PDB entry 6T9I | electron microscopy, 3.90 A resolution | chains B and T of the 12 polymer chains in the assembly

== Chain B ==
Molecule: Transcription factor SPT20
From: Saccharomyces cerevisiae (strain ATCC 204508 / S288c)
UniProtKB: P50875 (SPT20_YEAST); residues 1-604 here = UniProt positions 1-604
Amino-acid sequence (604 residues; numbered 1 to 604; the number before each row is that of its first residue):
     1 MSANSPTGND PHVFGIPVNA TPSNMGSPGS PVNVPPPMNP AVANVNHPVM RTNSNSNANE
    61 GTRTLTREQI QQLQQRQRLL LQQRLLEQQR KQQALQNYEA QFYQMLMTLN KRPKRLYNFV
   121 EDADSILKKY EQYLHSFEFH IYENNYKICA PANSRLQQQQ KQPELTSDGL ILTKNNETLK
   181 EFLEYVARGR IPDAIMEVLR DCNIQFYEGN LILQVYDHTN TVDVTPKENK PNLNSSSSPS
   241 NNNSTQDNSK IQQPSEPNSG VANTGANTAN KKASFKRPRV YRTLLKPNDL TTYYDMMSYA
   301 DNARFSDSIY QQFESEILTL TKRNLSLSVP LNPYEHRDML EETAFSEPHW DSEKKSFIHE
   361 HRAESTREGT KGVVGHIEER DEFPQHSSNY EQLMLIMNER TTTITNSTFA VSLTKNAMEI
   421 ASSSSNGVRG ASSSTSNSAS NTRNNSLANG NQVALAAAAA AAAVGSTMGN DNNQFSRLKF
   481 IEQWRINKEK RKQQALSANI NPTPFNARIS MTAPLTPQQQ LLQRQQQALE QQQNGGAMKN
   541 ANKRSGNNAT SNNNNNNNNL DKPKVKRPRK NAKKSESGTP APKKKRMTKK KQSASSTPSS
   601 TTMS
Disordered / not traced: 1-111, 153-168, 225-276, 361-388, 417-473, 489-604
Swiss-Prot annotation at these positions:
  - modified residue: Ser446 (Phosphoserine), Thr516 (Phosphothreonine)

== Chain T ==
Molecule: Transcription-associated protein 1
From: Saccharomyces cerevisiae (strain ATCC 204508 / S288c)
UniProtKB: P38811 (TRA1_YEAST); numbering as in UniProt (aligned over 1-3744)
Amino-acid sequence (3744 residues; row label = number of the first residue in the row):
     1 MSLTEQIEQF ASRFRDDDAT LQSRYSTLSE LYDIMELLNS PEDYHFFLQA VIPLLLNQLK
    61 EVPISYDAHS PEQKLRNSML DIFNRCLMNQ TFQPYAMEVL EFLLSVLPKE NEENGILCMK
   121 VLTTLFKSFK SILQDKLDSF IRIIIQIYKN TPNLINQTFY EAGKAEQGDL DSPKEPQADE
   181 LLDEFSKNDE EKDFPSKQSS TEPRFENSTS SNGLRSSMFS FKILSECPIT MVTLYSSYKQ
   241 LTSTSLPEFT PLIMNLLNIQ IKQQQEAREQ AESRGEHFTS ISTEIINRPA YCDFILAQIK
   301 ATSFLAYVFI RGYAPEFLQD YVNFVPDLII RLLQDCPSEL SSARKELLHA TRHILSTNYK
   361 KLFLPKLDYL FDERILIGNG FTMHETLRPL AYSTVADFIH NIRSELQLSE IEKTIKIYTG
   421 YLLDESLALT VQIMSAKLLL NLVERILKLG KENPQEAPRA KKLLMIIIDS YMNRFKTLNR
   481 QYDTIMKYYG RYETHKKEKA EKLKNSIQDN DKESEEFMRK VLEPSDDDHL MPQPKKEDIN
   541 DSPDVEMTES DKVVKNDVEM FDIKNYAPIL LLPTPTNDPI KDAFYLYRTL MSFLKTIIHD
   601 LKVFNPPPNE YTVANPKLWA SVSRVFSYEE VIVFKDLFHE CIIGLKFFKD HNEKLSPETT
   661 KKHFDISMPS LPVSATKDAR ELMDYLAFMF MQMDNATFNE IIEQELPFVY ERMLEDSGLL
   721 HVAQSFLTSE ITSPNFAGIL LRFLKGKLKD LGNVDFNTSN VLIRLFKLSF MSVNLFPNIN
   781 EVVLLPHLND LILNSLKYST TAEEPLVYFY LIRTLFRSIG GGRFENLYRS IKPILQVLLQ
   841 SLNQMILTAR LPHERELYVE LCITVPVRLS VLAPYLPFLM KPLVFALQQY PDLVSQGLRT
   901 LELCIDNLTA EYFDPIIEPV IDDVSKALFN LLQPQPFNHA ISHNVVRILG KLGGRNRQFL
   961 KPPTDLTEKT ELDIDAIADF KINGMPEDVP LSVTPGIQSA LNILQSYKSD IHYRKSAYKY
  1021 LTCVLLLMTK SSAEFPTNYT ELLKTAVNSI KLERIGIEKN FDLEPTVNKR DYSNQENLFL
  1081 RLLESVFYAT SIKELKDDAM DLLNNLLDHF CLLQVNTTLL NKRNYNGTFN IDLKNPNFML
  1141 DSSLILDAIP FALSYYIPEV REVGVLAYKR IYEKSCLIYG EELALSHSFI PELAKQFIHL
  1201 CYDETYYNKR GGVLGIKVLI DNVKSSSVFL KKYQYNLANG LLFVLKDTQS EAPSAITDSA
  1261 EKLLIDLLSI TFADVKEEDL GNKVLENTLT DIVCELSNAN PKVRNACQKS LHTISNLTGI
  1321 PIVKLMDHSK QFLLSPIFAK PLRALPFTMQ IGNVDAITFC LSLPNTFLTF NEELFRLLQE
  1381 SIVLADAEDE SLSTNIQKTT EYSTSEQLVQ LRIACIKLLA IALKNEEFAT AQQGNIRIRI
  1441 LAVFFKTMLK TSPEIINTTY EALKGSLAEN SKLPKELLQN GLKPLLMNLS DHQKLTVPGL
  1501 DALSKLLELL IAYFKVEIGR KLLDHLTAWC RVEVLDTLFG QDLAEQMPTK IIVSIINIFH
  1561 LLPPQADMFL NDLLLKVMLL ERKLRLQLDS PFRTPLARYL NRFHNPVTEY FKKNMTLRQL
  1621 VLFMCNIVQR PEAKELAEDF EKELDNFYDF YISNIPKNQV RVVSFFTNMV DLFNTMVITN
  1681 GDEWLKKKGN MILKLKDMLN LTLKTIKENS FYIDHLQLNQ SIAKFQALYL RFTELSERDQ
  1741 NPLLLDFIDF SFSNGIKASY SLKKFIFHNI IASSNKEKQN NFINDATLFV LSDKCLDARI
  1801 FVLKNVINST LIYEVATSGS LKSYLVEDKK PKWLELLHNK IWKNSNAILA YDVLDHHDLF
  1861 RFELLQLSAI FIKADPEIIA EIKKDIIKFC WNFIKLEDTL IKQSAYLVTS YFISKFDFPI
  1921 KVVTQVFVAL LRSSHVEARY LVKQSLDVLT PVLHERMNAA GTPDTWINWV KRVMVENSSS
  1981 QNNILYQFLI SHPDLFFNSR DLFISNIIHH MNKITFMSNS NSDSHTLAID LASLILYWEN
  2041 KTLEITNVNN TKTDSDGDVV MSDSKSDINP VEADTTAIIV DANNNSPISL HLREACTAFL
  2101 IRYVCASNHR AIETELGLRA INILSELISD KHWTNVNVKL VYFEKFLIFQ DLDSENILYY
  2161 CMNALDVLYV FFKNKTKEWI MENLPTIQNL LEKCIKSDHH DVQEALQKVL QVIMKAIKAQ
  2221 GVSVIIEEES PGKTFIQMLT SVITQDLQET SSVTAGVTLA WVLFMNFPDN IVPLLTPLMK
  2281 TFSKLCKDHL SISQPKDAMA LEEARITTKL LEKVLYILSL KVSLLGDSRR PFLSTVALLI
  2341 DHSMDQNFLR KIVNMSRSWI FNTEIFPTVK EKAAILTKML AFEIRGEPSL SKLFYEIVLK
  2401 LFDQEHFNNT EITVRMEQPF LVGTRVEDIG IRKRFMTILD NSLERDIKER LYYVIRDQNW
  2461 EFIADYPWLN QALQLLYGSF NREKELSLKN IYCLSPPSIL QEYLPENAEM VTEVNDLELS
  2521 NFVKGHIASM QGLCRIISSD FIDSLIEIFY QDPKAIHRAW VTLFPQVYKS IPKNEKYGFV
  2581 RSIITLLSKP YHTRQISSRT NVINMLLDSI SKIESLELPP HLVKYLAISY NAWYQSINIL
  2641 ESIQSNTSID NTKIIEANED ALLELYVNLQ EEDMFYGLWR RRAKYTETNI GLSYEQIGLW
  2701 DKAQQLYEVA QVKARSGALP YSQSEYALWE DNWIQCAEKL QHWDVLTELA KHEGFTDLLL
  2761 ECGWRVADWN SDRDALEQSV KSVMDVPTPR RQMFKTFLAL QNFAESRKGD QEVRKLCDEG
  2821 IQLSLIKWVS LPIRYTPAHK WLLHGFQQYM EFLEATQIYA NLHTTTVQNL DSKAQEIKRI
  2881 LQAWRDRLPN TWDDVNMWND LVTWRQHAFQ VINNAYLPLI PALQQSNSNS NINTHAYRGY
  2941 HEIAWVINRF AHVARKHNMP DVCISQLARI YTLPNIEIQE AFLKLREQAK CHYQNMNELT
  3001 TGLDVISNTN LVYFGTVQKA EFFTLKGMFL SKLRAYEEAN QAFATAVQID LNLAKAWAQW
  3061 GFFNDRRLSE EPNNISFASN AISCYLQAAG LYKNSKIREL LCRILWLISI DDASGMLTNA
  3121 FDSFRGEIPV WYWITFIPQL LTSLSHKEAN MVRHILIRIA KSYPQALHFQ LRTTKEDFAV
  3181 IQRQTMAVMG DKPDTNDRNG RRQPWEYLQE LNNILKTAYP LLALSLESLV AQINDRFKST
  3241 TDEDLFRLIN VLLIDGTLNY NRLPFPRKNP KLPENTEKNL VKFSTTLLAP YIRPKFNADF
  3301 IDNKPDYETY IKRLRYWRRR LENKLDRASK KENLEVLCPH LSNFHHQKFE DIEIPGQYLL
  3361 NKDNNVHFIK IARFLPTVDF VRGTHSSYRR LMIRGHDGSV HSFAVQYPAV RHSRREERMF
  3421 QLYRLFNKSL SKNVETRRRS IQFNLPIAIP LSPQVRIMND SVSFTTLHEI HNEFCKKKGF
  3481 DPDDIQDFMA DKLNAAHDDA LPAPDMTILK VEIFNSIQTM FVPSNVLKDH FTSLFTQFED
  3541 FWLFRKQFAS QYSSFVFMSY MMMINNRTPH KIHVDKTSGN VFTLEMLPSR FPYERVKPLL
  3601 KNHDLSLPPD SPIFHNNEPV PFRLTPNIQS LIGDSALEGI FAVNLFTISR ALIEPDNELN
  3661 TYLALFIRDE IISWFSNLHR PIIENPQLRE MVQTNVDLII RKVAQLGHLN STPTVTTQFI
  3721 LDCIGSAVSP RNLARTDVNF MPWF
Disordered / not traced: 160-213, 259-278, 523-557, 652-672, 2017-2021, 2044-2088, 2108-2114, 2131-2137, 2147-2153, 2925-2935, 3183-3201
Swiss-Prot annotation at these positions:
  - region: Phe3380 to Ser3386 (G-loop), Met3563 to Lys3571 (Catalytic loop), Leu3600 to Thr3625 (Activation loop)
  - modified residue: Ser2 (N-acetylserine), Ser172 (Phosphoserine), Ser542 (Phosphoserine)

== Interface between chain B and chain T ==
Pairs across the interface - 59 pairs, chain B then chain T:
  Asn389(B) with Tyr2577(T), hydrogen bond (backbone-side chain)
  Tyr390(B) with Leu2618(T); Asp2650(T); Ile2654(T), hydrophobic
  Glu391(B) with Asn2651(T); Lys2653(T), salt bridge
  Leu393(B) with Tyr2577(T), hydrophobic; Ile2584(T), hydrophobic; Pro2620(T)
  Met394(B) with Leu2618(T), hydrophobic; Pro2619(T); Pro2620(T); His2621(T), hydrogen bond (backbone-side chain); Ile2654(T), hydrophobic
  Leu395(B) with Lys2653(T)
  Ile396(B) with Pro2620(T), hydrophobic; Val2623(T), hydrophobic
  Met397(B) with Leu2622(T), hydrophobic; Val2623(T), hydrophobic
  Asn398(B) with Leu2622(T)
  Arg400(B) with Asp2660(T), salt bridge; Gln2723(T); Ser2724(T)
  Thr403(B) with Phe2755(T)
  Ile404(B) with Thr2756(T)
  Thr405(B) with Gly2754(T), hydrogen bond (side chain-backbone); Phe2755(T); Thr2756(T)
  Thr408(B) with Asp2785(T); Val2786(T); Arg2791(T), hydrogen bond
  Phe409(B) with Ser2782(T)
  Val411(B) with Val2786(T), hydrophobic
  Ser412(B) with Asp2785(T)
  Lys415(B) with Asp2785(T), salt bridge
  Gln474(B) with Tyr2726(T), hydrogen bond (backbone-side chain)
  Phe475(B) with Gln2711(T); Ala2714(T), hydrophobic; Arg2715(T); Tyr2721(T); Tyr2726(T), hydrophobic
  Arg477(B) with Glu2730(T); Asp2731(T), salt bridge; Ile2734(T); Leu2749(T); Glu2753(T), salt bridge
  Leu478(B) with Gln2711(T); Val2712(T), hydrophobic; Arg2715(T)
  Phe480(B) with Glu2748(T); Leu2749(T), hydrophobic; His2752(T)
  Ile481(B) with Trp2733(T), hydrophobic; Val2745(T), hydrophobic
  Glu482(B) with Arg2715(T), salt bridge
  Trp484(B) with Val2745(T); Glu2748(T)
  Arg485(B) with Glu2708(T), salt bridge; Trp2733(T)
Other interface residues (no listed pair), chain B (29 interface residues in all): Asn406, Ser476
Other interface residues (no listed pair), chain T (44 interface residues in all): Arg2581, Ser2588, Ser2648, Glu2656, Ala2657, Val2783
From the paper, about this interface:
  - interface residues, chain B: Gln474(B)

== Overview ==
29 residues of chain B face 44 of chain T across their interface, with 5 hydrogen bonds and 7 salt bridges.
Among the polar pairs are Glu391(B)-Lys2653(T), Arg400(B)-Asp2660(T) and Lys415(B)-Asp2785(T). From the paper:
the interface residue Gln474(B).
Here chain B is Transcription factor SPT20 and chain T is Transcription-associated protein 1, both from
Saccharomyces cerevisiae (strain ATCC 204508 / S288c). Entry 6T9I (cryo-EM structure of transcription
coactivator SAGA) was determined by electron microscopy together with 6T9J and 6T9K from the same study.
